PDB entry 8Z9R | electron microscopy, 2.58 A resolution | chains B and F of the 11 polymer chains in the assembly

# Chain B
Molecule: RNA-directed RNA polymerase catalytic subunit
Source organism: Thogoto virus (isolate SiAr 126)
Notes: EC 2.7.7.48
Reference sequence: O41353 (RDRP_THOGV); residue numbers follow UniProt; this construct covers 1-710
Chain sequence (710 residues; numbered 1 to 710; the number before each row is that of its first residue):
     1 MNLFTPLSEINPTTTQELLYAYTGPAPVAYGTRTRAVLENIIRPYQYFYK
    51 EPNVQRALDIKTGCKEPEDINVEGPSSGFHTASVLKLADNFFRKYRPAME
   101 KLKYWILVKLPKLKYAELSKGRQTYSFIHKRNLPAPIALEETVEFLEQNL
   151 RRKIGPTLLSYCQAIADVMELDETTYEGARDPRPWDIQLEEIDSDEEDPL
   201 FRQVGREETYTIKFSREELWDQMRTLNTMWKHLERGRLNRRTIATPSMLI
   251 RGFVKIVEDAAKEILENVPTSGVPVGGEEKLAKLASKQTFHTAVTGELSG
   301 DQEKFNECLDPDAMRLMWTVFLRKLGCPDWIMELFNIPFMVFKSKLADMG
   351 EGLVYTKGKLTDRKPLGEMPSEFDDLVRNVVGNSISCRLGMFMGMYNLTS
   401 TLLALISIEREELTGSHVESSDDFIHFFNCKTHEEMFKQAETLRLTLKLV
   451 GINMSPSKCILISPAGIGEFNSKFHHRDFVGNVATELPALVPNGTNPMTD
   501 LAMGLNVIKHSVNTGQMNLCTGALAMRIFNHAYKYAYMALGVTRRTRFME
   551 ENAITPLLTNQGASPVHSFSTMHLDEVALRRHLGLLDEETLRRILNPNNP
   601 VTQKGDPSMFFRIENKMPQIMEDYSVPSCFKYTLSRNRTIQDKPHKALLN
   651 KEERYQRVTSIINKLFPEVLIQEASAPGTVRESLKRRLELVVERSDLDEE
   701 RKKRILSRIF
Unresolved in the structure: 181-208, 639-644
Sequence notes: conflict Leu7 (Arg in O41353), Trp230 (Cys in O41353)

# Chain F
Molecule: 17-nt RNA strand
Sequence (17 nucleotides; row label = number of the first residue in the row):
     1 GACUGCCUGUUUUUGCU
Unresolved in the structure: 1-4

# Chain B / chain F interface
Residue-residue contacts (38):
  Gly121(B) with U8(F), phosphate contact
  Arg122(B) with C7(F), phosphate contact; U8(F), hydrogen bond to the phosphate
  Gln123(B) with C6(F), phosphate contact; C7(F), hydrogen bond to the phosphate
  Asn132(B) with C6(F), hydrogen bond to the phosphate
  Met229(B) with C6(F), phosphate contact; C7(F), sugar contact
  Lys231(B) with C7(F), base contact
  His232(B) with G5(F), base contact
  Ile243(B) with C7(F), base contact
  Ala244(B) with C7(F), hydrogen bond to the sugar
  Thr245(B) with C7(F), sugar contact
  Arg251(B) with C7(F), hydrogen bond to the phosphate; U8(F), salt bridge to the phosphate
  Lys262(B) with U10(F), salt bridge to the phosphate
  Val273(B) with U10(F), sugar contact
  Pro274(B) with U10(F), hydrogen bond to the sugar
  Val275(B) with U10(F), sugar contact
  Gly276(B) with U10(F), sugar contact; U11(F), sugar contact
  Gly277(B) with U11(F), sugar contact
  Gly394(B) with U8(F), hydrogen bond to the sugar
  Met395(B) with U8(F), sugar contact
  Asn397(B) with U8(F), hydrogen bond to the base; G9(F), hydrogen bond to the sugar
  Leu398(B) with G9(F), sugar contact
  Thr499(B) with U14(F), sugar contact; G15(F), sugar contact
  Ala502(B) with U14(F), phosphate contact
  Met503(B) with U13(F), hydrogen bond to the sugar; U14(F), sugar contact
  Asn506(B) with U13(F), phosphate contact; U14(F), sugar contact
  Val507(B) with U13(F), sugar contact
  His510(B) with U12(F), hydrogen bond to the sugar
  Lys604(B) with U17(F), salt bridge to the phosphate
  Lys631(B) with C16(F), salt bridge to the phosphate
Also at the interface, not in a pair above, chain B (33 interface residues in all): Arg241, Pro246, Lys255, Glu258

# Overview
The interface between chain B and chain F involves 33 residues on one side and 13 on the other, with 11
hydrogen bonds and 4 salt bridges. Among the polar pairs are Asn397(B)-U8(F), Ala244(B)-C7(F) and
Pro274(B)-U10(F).
Here chain B is RNA-directed RNA polymerase catalytic subunit (Thogoto virus (isolate SiAr 126)) and chain F
is a 17-nt RNA strand. Entry 8Z9R (Cryo-EM structure of Thogoto virus polymerase in a replication
elongation-reception conformation) was determined by electron microscopy together with 8Z85, 8Z8J, 8Z8N, 8Z8X,
8Z90, 8Z97 and 3 further entries from the same study.
